Entry 2ERJ (X-ray diffraction, 3.00 A resolution); this record covers chains C and D of the 4 polymer chains in the assembly.

== Chain C ==
Protein: Cytokine receptor common gamma chain
From: Homo sapiens
Reference sequence: P31785 (IL2RG_HUMAN); residues 1-233 here correspond to UniProt positions 23-255 (UniProt number = residue number + 22)
Amino-acid sequence (247 residues; each row starts with the number of its first residue; numbers below 1 keep their minus sign (Gly-4 is residue -4)):
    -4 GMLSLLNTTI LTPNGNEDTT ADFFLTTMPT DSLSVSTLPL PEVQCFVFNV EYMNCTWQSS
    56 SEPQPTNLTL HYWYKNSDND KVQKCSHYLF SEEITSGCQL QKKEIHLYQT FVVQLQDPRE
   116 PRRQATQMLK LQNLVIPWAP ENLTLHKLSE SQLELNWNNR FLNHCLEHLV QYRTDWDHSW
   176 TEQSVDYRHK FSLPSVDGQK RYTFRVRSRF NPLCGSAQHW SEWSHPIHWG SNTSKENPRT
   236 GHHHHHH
Unresolved in the structure: -4 to 31, 227-242
Differences from the reference sequence: cloning artifact (-4 to 0); engineered mutation Gln53 (Asn75 in P31785); expression tag (234-242)
Disulfides: Cys40-Cys50, Cys80-Cys93, Cys160-Cys209
Covalent attachments: N-acetylglucosamine (NAG) linked to Asn49, Asn62, Asn137

== Chain D ==
Protein: Interleukin-2
From: Homo sapiens
Reference sequence: P60568 (IL2_HUMAN); residues 1-133 here correspond to UniProt positions 21-153 (UniProt number = residue number + 20)
Amino-acid sequence (133 residues; each row starts with the number of its first residue):
     1 APTSSSTKKT QLQLEHLLLD LQMILNGINN YKNPKLTRML TFKFYMPKKA TELKHLQCLE
    61 EELKPLEEVL NLAQSKNFHL RPRDLISNIN VIVLELKGSE TTFMCEYADE TATIVEFLNR
   121 WITFAQSIIS TLT
Unresolved in the structure: 1-2
Differences from the reference sequence: engineered mutation Ala125 (Cys145 in P60568)
Disulfides: Cys58-Cys105
From the paper describing this entry:
  - conformationally variable residues (order/disorder transition): Gln74 to Arg81

== How chain C and chain D interact ==
Residue-residue contacts - 17 pairs, chain C then chain D:
  Tyr103(C) with Thr123(D); Gln126(D); Ser127(D); Ser130(D), hydrogen bond
  Gln127(C) with Thr123(D), hydrogen bond; Gln126(D), hydrogen bond
  His159(C) with Gln11(D), hydrogen bond
  Pro207(C) with Leu18(D); Gln126(D), hydrogen bond (backbone-side chain)
  Leu208(C) with Glu15(D); Leu18(D); Gln126(D)
  Cys209(C) with Gln126(D); Ser130(D)
  Gly210(C) with Gln126(D), hydrogen bond (backbone-side chain)
  Ser211(C) with Gln22(D), hydrogen bond; Gln126(D)
Also at the interface, not in a pair above, chain C (10 interface residues in all): Asn71, Lys125
Also at the interface, not in a pair above, chain D (13 interface residues in all): Lys48, Asn119, Arg120, Ile129, Thr133
The authors on this interface:
  - interface residues, chain C: Tyr103(C), His159(C), Pro207(C), Leu208(C), Cys209(C)
  - interface residues, chain D: Glu15(D), Thr123(D), Gln126(D), Ile129(D)

== Summary ==
The interface between chain C and chain D involves 10 residues on one side and 13 on the other; the contacts
include 7 hydrogen bonds. Polar contacts include Tyr103(C)-Ser130(D), Gln127(C)-Thr123(D) and
Gln127(C)-Gln126(D). Covalently linked N-acetylglucosamine: at Asn49(C), Asn62(C) and Asn137(C). The paper
reports interface residues Tyr103(C), His159(C) and Glu15(D) among others; conformational variability at
Gln74(D).
Here chain C is Cytokine receptor common gamma chain and chain D is Interleukin-2, both from Homo sapiens.
Entry 2ERJ (Crystal structure of the heterotrimeric interleukin-2 receptor in complex with interleukin-2) was
determined by X-ray diffraction.
